Entry 5WN2 (X-ray diffraction, 2.29 A resolution); this record covers chains A and E of the 4 polymer chains in the assembly.

Chain A:
Name: DNA-(apurinic or apyrimidinic site) lyase
Source organism: Homo sapiens
Notes: EC 3.1.-.-, 4.2.99.18
UniProt: P27695 (APEX1_HUMAN); residues 43-318 here = UniProt positions 43-318
Chain sequence (276 residues; numbered 43 to 318; the number before each row is that of its first residue):
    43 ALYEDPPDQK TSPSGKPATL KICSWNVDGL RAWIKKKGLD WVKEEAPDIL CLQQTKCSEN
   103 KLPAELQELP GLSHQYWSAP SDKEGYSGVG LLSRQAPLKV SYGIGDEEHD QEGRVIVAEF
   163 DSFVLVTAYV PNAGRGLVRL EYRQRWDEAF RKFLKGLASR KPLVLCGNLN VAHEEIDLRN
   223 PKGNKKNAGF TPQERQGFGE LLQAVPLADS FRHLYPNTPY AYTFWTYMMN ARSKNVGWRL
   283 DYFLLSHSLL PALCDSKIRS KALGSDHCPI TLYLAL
Construct notes: engineered mutation Gln96 (Glu in P27695), Ala138 (Cys in P27695), Asn210 (Asp in P27695)
Ligand contacts: 2-phosphoglycolic acid (PGA): Asn68, Gln96, Tyr171, Asn174, Asn210, Asn212, Phe266, Leu282, His309
What the authors report for this chain:
  - mutagenesis - F266A (50-fold), M270A, W280A: increased catalytic activity
  - mutagenesis - R177A: unchanged catalytic activity
  - specificity-determining residues: Phe266, Trp280 (citing earlier work)

Chain E:
Molecule: 21-nt DNA strand
Sequence (21 nucleotides; each row starts with the number of its first residue):
     1 GGATCCGTCG ACCGCATCAG C
Bound ions: Ca2+ near DC21 (its only coordinating residue here)

How chain A and chain E interact:
Pairs across the interface (21):
  Asp70(A) with DC15(E), sugar contact
  Gly71(A) with DC15(E), phosphate contact; DA16(E), phosphate contact
  Leu72(A) with DA16(E), phosphate contact
  Arg73(A) with DA16(E), hydrogen bond to the phosphate; DT17(E), salt bridge to the phosphate
  Ala74(A) with DC15(E), phosphate contact; DA16(E), hydrogen bond to the phosphate
  Lys78(A) with DG14(E), phosphate contact; DC15(E), salt bridge to the phosphate
  Lys98(A) with DG14(E), base contact; DC15(E), hydrogen bond to the base; DA16(E), sugar contact
  Lys103(A) with DT17(E), salt bridge to the phosphate
  Glu126(A) with DT17(E), sugar contact
  Gly127(A) with DA16(E), phosphate contact; DT17(E), phosphate contact
  Tyr269(A) with DC13(E), sugar contact; DG14(E), sugar contact
  Met270(A) with DC12(E), base contact; DC13(E), base contact

In short:
12 residues of chain A face 6 of chain E across their interface; the contacts include 3 hydrogen bonds and 3
salt bridges. Among the polar pairs are Lys98(A)-DC15(E), Arg73(A)-DA16(E) and Ala74(A)-DA16(E). Bound to
chain A: 2-phosphoglycolic acid. The paper reports that F266A, M270A and W280A of chain A increase catalytic
activity; specificity determinants Phe266(A) and Trp280(A).
Chain A is DNA-(apurinic or apyrimidinic site) lyase (Homo sapiens) and chain E is a 21-nt DNA strand; the
structure, APE1 exonuclease substrate complex with phosphoglycolate, was determined by X-ray diffraction (same
publication as 5WN0, 5WN1, 5WN3, 5WN4 and 5WN5).
